Entry 7RIX (X-ray diffraction, 3.40 A resolution); this record covers chains T and A of the 13 polymer chains in the assembly.

Chain T:
Molecule: Template strand DNA
Sequence (30 nucleotides; row label = number of the first residue in the row; numbering starts at 0):
     0 CCCTTCTCTCTGGTCATGAGCCTCTCGATG
Not modelled in the structure: 0-2, 29
Small-molecule neighbours: 5N0 (3-({3-[(3-{[4-({4-[(4-{[4-({(2R)-2-amino-4-[(1-methyl-4-{[1-methyl-4-({1-methyl-4-[(1-methyl-1H-imidazole-2-carbonyl)amino]-1H-imidazole-2-carbonyl}amino)-1H-pyrrole-2-carbonyl]amino}-1H-pyrrole-2-carbonyl)amino]butanoyl}amino)-1-methyl-1H-imidazole-2-carbonyl]amino}-1-methyl-1H-pyrrole-2-carbonyl)amino]-1-methyl-1H-pyrrole-2-carbonyl}amino)-1-methyl-1H-pyrrole-2-carbonyl]amino}propyl)(methyl)amino]propyl}carbamoyl)benzoic acid): DT10, DG11, DG12, DT13, DC14, DA15, DT16

Chain A:
Name: DNA-directed RNA polymerase II subunit RPB1
From: Saccharomyces cerevisiae (strain ATCC 204508 / S288c)
Notes: EC 2.7.7.6
Reference sequence: P04050 (RPB1_YEAST); numbering as in UniProt (aligned over 1-1733)
Chain sequence (1733 residues; each row starts with the number of its first residue):
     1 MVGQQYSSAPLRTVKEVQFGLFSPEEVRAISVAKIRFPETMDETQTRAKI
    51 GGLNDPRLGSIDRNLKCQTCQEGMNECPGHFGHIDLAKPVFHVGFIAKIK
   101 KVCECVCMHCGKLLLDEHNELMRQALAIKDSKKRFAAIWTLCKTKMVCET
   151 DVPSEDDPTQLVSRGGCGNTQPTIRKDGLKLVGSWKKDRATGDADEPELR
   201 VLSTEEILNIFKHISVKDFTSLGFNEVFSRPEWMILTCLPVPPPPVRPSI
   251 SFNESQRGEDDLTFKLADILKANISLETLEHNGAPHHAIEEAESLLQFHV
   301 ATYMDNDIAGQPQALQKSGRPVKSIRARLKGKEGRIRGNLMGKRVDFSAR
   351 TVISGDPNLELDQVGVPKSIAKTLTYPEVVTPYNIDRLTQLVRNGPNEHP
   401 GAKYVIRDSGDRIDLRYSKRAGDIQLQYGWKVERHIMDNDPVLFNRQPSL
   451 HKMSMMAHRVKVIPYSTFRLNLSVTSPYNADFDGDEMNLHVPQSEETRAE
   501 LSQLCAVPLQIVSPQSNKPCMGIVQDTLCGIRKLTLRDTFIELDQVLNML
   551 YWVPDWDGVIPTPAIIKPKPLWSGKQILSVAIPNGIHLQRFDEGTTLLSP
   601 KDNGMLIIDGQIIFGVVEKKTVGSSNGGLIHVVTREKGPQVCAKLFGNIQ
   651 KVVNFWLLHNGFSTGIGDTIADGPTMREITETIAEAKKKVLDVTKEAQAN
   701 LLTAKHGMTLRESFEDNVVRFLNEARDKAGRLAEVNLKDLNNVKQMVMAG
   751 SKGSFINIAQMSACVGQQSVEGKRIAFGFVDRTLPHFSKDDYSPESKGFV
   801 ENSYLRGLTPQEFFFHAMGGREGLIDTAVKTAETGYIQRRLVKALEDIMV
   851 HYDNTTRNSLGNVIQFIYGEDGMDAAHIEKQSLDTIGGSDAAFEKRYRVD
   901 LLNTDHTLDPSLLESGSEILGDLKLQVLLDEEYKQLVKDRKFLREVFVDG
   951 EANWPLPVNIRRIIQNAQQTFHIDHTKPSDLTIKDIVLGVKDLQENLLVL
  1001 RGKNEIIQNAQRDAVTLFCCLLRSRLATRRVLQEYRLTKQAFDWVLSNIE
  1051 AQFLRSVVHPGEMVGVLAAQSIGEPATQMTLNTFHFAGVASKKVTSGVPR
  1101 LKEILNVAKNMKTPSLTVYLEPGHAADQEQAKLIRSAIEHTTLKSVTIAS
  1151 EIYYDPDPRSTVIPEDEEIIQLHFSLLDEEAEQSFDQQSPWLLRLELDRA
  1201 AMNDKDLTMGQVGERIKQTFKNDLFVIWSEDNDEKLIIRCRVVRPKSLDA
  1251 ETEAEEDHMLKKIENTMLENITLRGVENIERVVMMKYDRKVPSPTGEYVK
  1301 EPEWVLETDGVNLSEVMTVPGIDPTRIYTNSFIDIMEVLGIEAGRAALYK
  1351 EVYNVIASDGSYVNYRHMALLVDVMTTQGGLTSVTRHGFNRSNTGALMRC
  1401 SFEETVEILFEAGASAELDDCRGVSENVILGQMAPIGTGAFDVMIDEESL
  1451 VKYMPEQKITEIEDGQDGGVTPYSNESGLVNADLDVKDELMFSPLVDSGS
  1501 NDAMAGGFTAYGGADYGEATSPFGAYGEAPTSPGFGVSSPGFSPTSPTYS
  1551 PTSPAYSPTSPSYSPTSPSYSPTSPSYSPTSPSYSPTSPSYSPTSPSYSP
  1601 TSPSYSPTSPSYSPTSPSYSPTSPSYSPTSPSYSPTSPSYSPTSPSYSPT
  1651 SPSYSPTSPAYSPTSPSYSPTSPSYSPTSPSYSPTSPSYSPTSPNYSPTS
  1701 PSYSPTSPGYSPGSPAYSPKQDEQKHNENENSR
Not modelled in the structure: 1-2, 154-160, 187-198, 250-256, 1082-1091, 1177-1187, 1244-1256, 1447-1733
Ion coordination: Zn2+ site 1: Cys67, Cys70, Cys77, His80; Zn2+ site 2: Cys107, Cys110; Mg2+: Asp483, Asp485 (shared with 2 residues of chain R)
Small-molecule neighbours: 5N0 (3-({3-[(3-{[4-({4-[(4-{[4-({(2R)-2-amino-4-[(1-methyl-4-{[1-methyl-4-({1-methyl-4-[(1-methyl-1H-imidazole-2-carbonyl)amino]-1H-imidazole-2-carbonyl}amino)-1H-pyrrole-2-carbonyl]amino}-1H-pyrrole-2-carbonyl)amino]butanoyl}amino)-1-methyl-1H-imidazole-2-carbonyl]amino}-1-methyl-1H-pyrrole-2-carbonyl)amino]-1-methyl-1H-pyrrole-2-carbonyl}amino)-1-methyl-1H-pyrrole-2-carbonyl]amino}propyl)(methyl)amino]propyl}carbamoyl)benzoic acid): Arg1386, His1387, Arg1391

Interface between chain T and chain A:
Contacting residue pairs (16; chain T residue first):
  DT16(T) - Arg326(A)  salt bridge to the phosphate
  DG17(T) - Lys330(A)  salt bridge to the phosphate
  DG17(T) - Arg1386(A)  base contact
  DG17(T) - Glu1403(A)  sugar contact
  DG17(T) - Glu1404(A)  phosphate contact
  DA18(T) - Lys332(A)  phosphate contact
  DA18(T) - Arg337(A)  salt bridge to the phosphate
  DG19(T) - Thr831(A)  base contact
  DG19(T) - Ala832(A)  sugar contact
  DG19(T) - Gly835(A)  sugar contact
  DG19(T) - Tyr836(A)  sugar contact
  DC20(T) - Lys332(A)  salt bridge to the phosphate
  DC20(T) - Gln447(A)  base contact
  DC21(T) - Gln447(A)  sugar contact
  DT22(T) - Arg344(A)  salt bridge to the phosphate
  DT22(T) - Arg350(A)  hydrogen bond to the sugar
Also at the interface, not in a pair above, chain T (9 interface residues in all): DC14, DA15
Also at the interface, not in a pair above, chain A (16 interface residues in all): Ala309, Pro448

Overview:
Chain T and chain A form an interface of 9 and 16 residues respectively; the contacts include 1 hydrogen bond
and 5 salt bridges. Among the polar pairs are DT22(T)-Arg350(A), DT16(T)-Arg326(A) and DG17(T)-Lys330(A).
Compound 5N0 is bound between chain T and chain A.
Chain T is Template strand DNA and chain A is DNA-directed RNA polymerase II subunit RPB1 (Saccharomyces
cerevisiae (strain ATCC 204508 / S288c)); the structure, RNA polymerase II elongation complex with hairpin
polyamide Py-Im 1, scaffold 2, was determined by X-ray diffraction (same publication as 7RIM, 7RIP, 7RIQ, 7RIW
and 7RIY).
